4DJ1 - chain A; structure by X-ray diffraction, 1.98 A resolution.

== Chain A ==
Protein: Thaumatin I
Organism: Thaumatococcus daniellii
UniProtKB: Q8RVT0 (Q8RVT0_THADA); residues 1-207 here = UniProt positions 1-207
Chain sequence (207 residues; row label = number of the first residue in the row):
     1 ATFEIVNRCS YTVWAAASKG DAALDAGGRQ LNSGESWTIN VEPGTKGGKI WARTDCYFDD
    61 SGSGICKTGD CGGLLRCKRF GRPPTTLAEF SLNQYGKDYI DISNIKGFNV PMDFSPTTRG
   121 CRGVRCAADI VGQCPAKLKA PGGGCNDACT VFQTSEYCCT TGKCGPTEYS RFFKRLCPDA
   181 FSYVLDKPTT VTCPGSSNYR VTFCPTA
Construct notes: conflict Lys-46 (Asn in Q8RVT0)
Disulfides: Cys-9/Cys-204, Cys-56/Cys-66, Cys-71/Cys-77, Cys-121/Cys-193, Cys-126/Cys-177, Cys-134/Cys-145, Cys-149/Cys-158, Cys-159/Cys-164

== Summary ==
Chain A is Thaumatin I (Thaumatococcus daniellii); the structure, Thaumatin I by Langmuir-Blodgett Hanging
Drop Method at 1.98A resolution for Unique Water Distribution, was determined by X-ray diffraction, deposited
together with 4DIY, 4DIZ, 4DJ0 and 4DJ5.
